Entry 7ZDF (electron microscopy, 2.94 A resolution); this record covers chains C and D.

Chain C:
Name: ATP-binding/permease protein CydC
Source organism: Escherichia coli K-12
UniProt: P23886 (CYDC_ECOLI); residue numbers follow UniProt; this construct covers 1-573
Sequence (573 residues; each row starts with the number of its first residue):
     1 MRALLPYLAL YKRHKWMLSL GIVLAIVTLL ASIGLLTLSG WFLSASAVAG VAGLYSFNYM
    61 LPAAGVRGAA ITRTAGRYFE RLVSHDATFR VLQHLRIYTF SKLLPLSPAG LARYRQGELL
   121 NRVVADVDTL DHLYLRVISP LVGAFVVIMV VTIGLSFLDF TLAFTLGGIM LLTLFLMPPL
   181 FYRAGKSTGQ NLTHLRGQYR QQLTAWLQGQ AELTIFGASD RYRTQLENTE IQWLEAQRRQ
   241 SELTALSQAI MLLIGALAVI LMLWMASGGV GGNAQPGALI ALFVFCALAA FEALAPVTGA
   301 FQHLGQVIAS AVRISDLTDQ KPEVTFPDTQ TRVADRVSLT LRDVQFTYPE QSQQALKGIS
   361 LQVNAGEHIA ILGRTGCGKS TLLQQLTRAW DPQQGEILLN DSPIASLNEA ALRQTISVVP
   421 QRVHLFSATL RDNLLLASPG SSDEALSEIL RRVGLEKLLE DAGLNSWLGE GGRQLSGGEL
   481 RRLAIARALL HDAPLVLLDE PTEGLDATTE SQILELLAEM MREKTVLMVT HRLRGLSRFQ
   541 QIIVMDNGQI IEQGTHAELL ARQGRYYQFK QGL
UniProt features mapped onto this chain:
  - binding site (ATP): Gly-373 to Ser-380
Ion coordination: Isoporphyrin containing Fe Fe: His-85 (shared with His-312(D) of chain D)
Ligand contacts: Isoporphyrin containing Fe (ISW; {3,3'-[(9S)-8,13-diethenyl-3,7,12,17-tetramethyl-9,10-dihydroporphyrin-2,18-diyl-kappa~4~N~21~,N~22~,N~23~,N~24~]dipropanoato(2-)}iron): Arg-81, His-85, Thr-88, Phe-89, Asp-131, His-132, Leu-135, Arg-136

Chain D:
Name: ATP-binding/permease protein CydD
Source organism: Escherichia coli K-12
UniProt: P29018 (CYDD_ECOLI); numbering as in UniProt (aligned over 1-588)
Sequence (588 residues; each row starts with the number of its first residue):
     1 MNKSRQKELT RWLKQQSVIS QRWLNISRLL GFVSGILIIA QAWFMARILQ HMIMENIPRE
    61 ALLLPFTLLV LTFVLRAWVV WLRERVGYHA GQHIRFAIRR QVLDRLQQAG PAWIQGKPAG
   121 SWATLVLEQI DDMHDYYARY LPQMALAVSV PLLIVVAIFP SNWAAALILL GTAPLIPLFM
   181 ALVGMGAADA NRRNFLALAR LSGHFLDRLR GMETLRIFGR GEAEIESIRS ASEDFRQRTM
   241 EVLRLAFLSS GILEFFTSLS IALVAVYFGF SYLGELDFGH YDTGVTLAAG FLALILAPEF
   301 FQPLRDLGTF YHAKAQAVGA ADSLKTFMET PLAHPQRGEA ELASTDPVTI EAEELFITSP
   361 EGKTLAGPLN FTLPAGQRAV LVGRSGSGKS SLLNALSGFL SYQGSLRING IELRDLSPES
   421 WRKHLSWVGQ NPQLPAATLR DNVLLARPDA SEQELQAALD NAWVSEFLPL LPQGVDTPVG
   481 DQAARLSVGQ AQRVAVARAL LNPCSLLLLD EPAASLDAHS EQRVMEALNA ASLRQTTLMV
   541 THQLEDLADW DVIWVMQDGR IIEQGRYAEL SVAGGPFATL LAHRQEEI
Disordered / not traced: 1-2
UniProt features mapped onto this chain:
  - binding site (ATP): Leu-373 to Val-380
  - mutagenesis: Arg-210 (R210G: Exhibits significantly lower levels of cytochrome d than the wild-type; when associated with G-216; R210K: Does not affect cytochrome d levels; when associated with K-216), Arg-216 (R216G: Exhibits significantly lower levels of cytochrome d than the wild-type; when associated with G-210; R216K: Does not affect cytochrome d levels; when associated with K-210), Arg-238 (R238G: Exhibits significantly lower levels of cytochrome d than the wild-type; when associated with G-244; R238H: Does not affect cytochrome d levels; when associated with H-244), Arg-244 (R244G: Exhibits significantly lower levels of cytochrome d than the wild-type; when associated with G-238; R244H: Does not affect cytochrome d levels; when associated with H-238)
Ion coordination: Isoporphyrin containing Fe Fe: His-312 (shared with His-85(C) of chain C); Mg2+: Ser-390, Gln-430 (together with AMP-PNP)
Ligand contacts:
  - AMP-PNP (ANP; phosphoaminophosphonic acid-adenylate ester): Ala-112, Ser-359, Pro-360, Lys-363, Leu-365, Arg-384, Ser-385, Gly-386, Ser-387, Gly-388, Lys-389, Ser-390, Ser-391, Gln-430, Glu-511
  - Isoporphyrin containing Fe (ISW; {3,3'-[(9S)-8,13-diethenyl-3,7,12,17-tetramethyl-9,10-dihydroporphyrin-2,18-diyl-kappa~4~N~21~,N~22~,N~23~,N~24~]dipropanoato(2-)}iron): Asn-191, Asn-194, Phe-195, Leu-198, Phe-235, Thr-239, Leu-243, Ala-246, Phe-247, Ser-250, Gly-308, Thr-309, Tyr-311, His-312

Interface between chain C and chain D:
Pairs across the interface (249):
  Leu-35(C) / Ser-258(D)
  Leu-35(C) / Ile-261(D)  hydrophobic
  Ser-39(C) / Ile-261(D)
  Ser-39(C) / Ala-265(D)
  Ser-39(C) / Leu-294(D)
  Gly-40(C) / Phe-291(D)
  Gly-40(C) / Leu-294(D)
  Phe-42(C) / Ala-265(D)
  Phe-42(C) / Gly-269(D)
  Leu-43(C) / Ala-265(D)  hydrophobic
  Leu-43(C) / Tyr-272(D)
  Leu-43(C) / Leu-287(D)
  Leu-43(C) / Gly-290(D)
  Leu-43(C) / Phe-291(D)  hydrophobic
  Ser-44(C) / Ile-53(D)
  Ser-44(C) / Phe-291(D)
  Ser-46(C) / Gly-269(D)  hydrogen bond (side chain-backbone)
  Ser-46(C) / Tyr-272(D)
  Ser-46(C) / Leu-273(D)
  Ala-47(C) / Met-54(D)
  Ala-47(C) / Tyr-272(D)  hydrophobic
  Ala-47(C) / Leu-287(D)  hydrophobic
  Val-48(C) / Ile-53(D)  hydrophobic
  Val-48(C) / Met-54(D)  hydrophobic
  Gly-50(C) / Tyr-272(D)
  Gly-50(C) / Leu-273(D)
  Val-51(C) / Tyr-272(D)
  Val-51(C) / Leu-273(D)
  Leu-54(C) / Leu-273(D)
  Leu-54(C) / Glu-275(D)
  Tyr-59(C) / Phe-270(D)  hydrophobic
  Tyr-59(C) / Glu-275(D)
  Val-66(C) / Ala-262(D)  hydrophobic
  Ala-70(C) / Ser-258(D)
  Arg-73(C) / Glu-254(D)  salt bridge
  Arg-73(C) / Thr-257(D)
  Arg-73(C) / Ser-258(D)
  Arg-73(C) / Ile-261(D)
  Arg-73(C) / Arg-305(D)
  Thr-74(C) / Gly-251(D)  hydrogen bond (side chain-backbone)
  Thr-74(C) / Phe-255(D)
  Arg-77(C) / Ser-250(D)
  Arg-77(C) / Glu-254(D)  salt bridge
  Tyr-78(C) / Arg-244(D)  hydrogen bond (side chain-backbone)
  Tyr-78(C) / Phe-247(D)
  Tyr-78(C) / Leu-248(D)  hydrophobic
  Arg-81(C) / Phe-247(D)
  Leu-82(C) / Met-240(D)
  Leu-82(C) / Phe-247(D)  hydrophobic
  His-85(C) / Phe-247(D)
  Asp-86(C) / Arg-236(D)  salt bridge
  Asp-86(C) / Met-240(D)
  Phe-89(C) / Phe-235(D)  hydrophobic
  Phe-89(C) / Arg-236(D)
  Phe-89(C) / Thr-239(D)
  Phe-89(C) / Met-240(D)  hydrophobic
  Arg-90(C) / Arg-236(D)
  Gln-93(C) / Arg-229(D)
  Gln-93(C) / Ser-232(D)
  Gln-93(C) / Glu-233(D)  hydrogen bond
  Arg-96(C) / Ser-202(D)
  Arg-96(C) / Phe-205(D)
  Arg-96(C) / Ile-228(D)
  Ile-97(C) / Ile-225(D)  hydrophobic
  Ile-97(C) / Ile-228(D)  hydrophobic
  Ile-97(C) / Arg-229(D)
  Phe-100(C) / Arg-208(D)
  Phe-100(C) / Leu-209(D)  hydrophobic
  Phe-100(C) / Met-212(D)  hydrophobic
  Phe-100(C) / Leu-215(D)  hydrophobic
  Phe-100(C) / Gly-221(D)
  Phe-100(C) / Ile-225(D)  hydrophobic
  Phe-100(C) / Ile-228(D)  hydrophobic
  Ser-101(C) / Ile-225(D)
  Leu-103(C) / Leu-209(D)  hydrophobic
  Leu-103(C) / Met-212(D)  hydrophobic
  Leu-104(C) / Met-212(D)  hydrophobic
  Leu-104(C) / Gly-221(D)
  Ser-107(C) / Met-212(D)  hydrogen bond (side chain-backbone)
  Ser-107(C) / Glu-213(D)
  Pro-108(C) / Glu-213(D)
  Pro-108(C) / Arg-216(D)
  Leu-111(C) / Met-212(D)  hydrophobic
  Leu-120(C) / Leu-206(D)
  Leu-120(C) / Leu-209(D)
  Leu-120(C) / Arg-210(D)
  Asn-121(C) / Leu-206(D)
  Val-123(C) / Leu-209(D)  hydrophobic
  Val-124(C) / Ser-202(D)
  Val-124(C) / Phe-205(D)  hydrophobic
  Val-124(C) / Leu-206(D)  hydrophobic
  Val-124(C) / Leu-209(D)  hydrophobic
  Asp-128(C) / Ser-202(D)
  Arg-136(C) / His-312(D)
  Arg-196(C) / Leu-127(D)
  Arg-196(C) / Glu-128(D)  salt bridge
  Tyr-199(C) / Arg-99(D)
  Tyr-199(C) / Leu-103(D)
  Tyr-199(C) / Leu-127(D)  hydrophobic
  Arg-200(C) / Ala-123(D)
  Arg-200(C) / Leu-127(D)
  Leu-203(C) / Leu-103(D)  hydrophobic
  Leu-203(C) / Val-126(D)  hydrophobic
  Leu-203(C) / Leu-127(D)  hydrophobic
  Thr-204(C) / Ala-119(D)
  Ala-205(C) / Pro-435(D)
  Trp-206(C) / Leu-103(D)  hydrophobic
  Trp-206(C) / Gln-107(D)
  Leu-207(C) / Leu-106(D)  hydrophobic
  Leu-207(C) / Ile-114(D)
  Leu-207(C) / Gln-115(D)
  Leu-207(C) / Trp-122(D)  hydrophobic
  Gln-208(C) / Gln-115(D)  hydrogen bond (backbone-side chain)
  Gln-208(C) / Ala-119(D)
  Gln-208(C) / Gln-433(D)
  Gln-208(C) / Gln-482(D)
  Gln-210(C) / Gln-107(D)
  Gln-210(C) / Ile-114(D)
  Ala-211(C) / Pro-111(D)  hydrophobic
  Ala-211(C) / Phe-399(D)
  Ala-211(C) / Trp-427(D)  hydrophobic
  Glu-212(C) / Trp-427(D)
  Glu-212(C) / Asn-431(D)
  Glu-212(C) / Pro-432(D)
  Glu-212(C) / Gln-433(D)
  Glu-212(C) / Arg-498(D)
  Leu-213(C) / Pro-435(D)  hydrophobic
  Leu-213(C) / Leu-445(D)  hydrophobic
  Thr-214(C) / Phe-399(D)
  Thr-214(C) / Arg-422(D)
  Ile-215(C) / Ser-397(D)
  Ile-215(C) / Phe-399(D)  hydrophobic
  Ile-215(C) / Arg-422(D)
  Ile-215(C) / Leu-425(D)
  Ile-215(C) / Trp-427(D)  hydrophobic
  Phe-216(C) / Trp-427(D)
  Phe-216(C) / Leu-445(D)
  Phe-216(C) / Ala-446(D)
  Phe-216(C) / Arg-498(D)
  Ala-218(C) / Leu-445(D)  hydrophobic
  Ser-219(C) / Gln-107(D)  hydrogen bond
  Arg-221(C) / Leu-445(D)
  Arg-221(C) / Pro-448(D)
  Tyr-222(C) / Ala-436(D)
  Tyr-222(C) / Leu-445(D)  hydrophobic
  Arg-223(C) / Arg-100(D)  hydrogen bond (side chain-backbone)
  Arg-223(C) / Leu-103(D)
  Arg-223(C) / Asp-104(D)  salt bridge
  Arg-223(C) / Gln-107(D)  hydrogen bond
  Glu-230(C) / Phe-96(D)
  Glu-230(C) / Arg-99(D)  salt bridge
  Trp-233(C) / Asp-131(D)
  Leu-234(C) / Tyr-88(D)  hydrogen bond (backbone-side chain)
  Leu-234(C) / Gln-92(D)
  Leu-234(C) / Arg-95(D)
  Leu-234(C) / Phe-96(D)  hydrophobic
  Gln-237(C) / Tyr-88(D)
  Gln-237(C) / Arg-95(D)
  Arg-238(C) / Tyr-88(D)  hydrogen bond (backbone-side chain)
  Ser-241(C) / Tyr-88(D)
  Glu-242(C) / Trp-81(D)
  Glu-242(C) / Arg-85(D)  salt bridge
  Thr-244(C) / Arg-139(D)
  Ala-245(C) / Trp-81(D)
  Ala-245(C) / Glu-84(D)
  Ala-245(C) / Arg-85(D)
  Leu-246(C) / Trp-81(D)
  Gln-248(C) / Glu-84(D)
  Gln-248(C) / Arg-139(D)
  Ala-249(C) / Ala-77(D)
  Ala-249(C) / Trp-81(D)  hydrophobic
  Leu-252(C) / Phe-73(D)
  Leu-252(C) / Arg-76(D)
  Leu-252(C) / Ala-77(D)
  Leu-252(C) / Val-80(D)  hydrophobic
  Leu-253(C) / Ala-77(D)  hydrophobic
  Ala-256(C) / Phe-73(D)  hydrophobic
  Val-259(C) / Met-45(D)  hydrophobic
  Ile-260(C) / Leu-69(D)  hydrophobic
  Ile-260(C) / Val-70(D)  hydrophobic
  Leu-263(C) / Ile-48(D)  hydrophobic
  Leu-263(C) / Leu-49(D)  hydrophobic
  Leu-263(C) / Met-52(D)
  Leu-263(C) / Phe-66(D)  hydrophobic
  Leu-263(C) / Leu-69(D)  hydrophobic
  Trp-264(C) / Arg-59(D)  hydrogen bond (backbone-side chain)
  Trp-264(C) / Leu-63(D)  hydrophobic
  Trp-264(C) / Phe-66(D)  hydrophobic
  Ser-267(C) / Met-52(D)
  Ser-267(C) / Arg-59(D)
  Gly-268(C) / Arg-59(D)
  Gln-275(C) / Asn-56(D)
  Gly-277(C) / Ile-53(D)
  Ile-280(C) / Leu-49(D)  hydrophobic
  Ile-280(C) / Met-52(D)  hydrophobic
  Ala-281(C) / Phe-291(D)  hydrophobic
  Val-284(C) / Met-45(D)  hydrophobic
  Phe-285(C) / Phe-291(D)  hydrophobic
  Phe-285(C) / Leu-294(D)  hydrophobic
  Phe-285(C) / Ile-295(D)  hydrophobic
  Leu-288(C) / Met-45(D)  hydrophobic
  Leu-288(C) / Ile-295(D)  hydrophobic
  Glu-292(C) / Arg-305(D)  salt bridge
  Leu-372(C) / Ile-588(D)  hydrophobic
  Gly-373(C) / Ile-588(D)
  Arg-374(C) / Ile-588(D)
  Thr-375(C) / Glu-587(D)
  Thr-375(C) / Ile-588(D)  hydrogen bond (backbone-backbone)
  Gln-384(C) / Glu-213(D)
  Gln-384(C) / Arg-216(D)
  Thr-387(C) / Arg-216(D)  hydrogen bond (backbone-side chain)
  Arg-388(C) / Arg-216(D)
  Ala-389(C) / Arg-216(D)
  Arg-413(C) / Arg-216(D)  hydrogen bond (side chain-backbone)
  Arg-413(C) / Ile-217(D)
  Arg-413(C) / Gly-219(D)
  Val-418(C) / Ile-217(D)  hydrophobic
  His-424(C) / Asp-207(D)  salt bridge
  His-424(C) / Arg-210(D)
  His-424(C) / Gly-211(D)
  His-424(C) / Thr-214(D)
  Phe-426(C) / Asp-207(D)
  Phe-426(C) / Gly-211(D)
  Phe-426(C) / Leu-215(D)  hydrophobic
  Ser-427(C) / Asp-207(D)  hydrogen bond (backbone-side chain)
  Ser-427(C) / Arg-208(D)
  Leu-436(C) / Thr-214(D)
  Leu-436(C) / Leu-215(D)  hydrophobic
  Leu-436(C) / Phe-218(D)  hydrophobic
  Leu-436(C) / Arg-220(D)
  Pro-439(C) / Arg-220(D)
  Glu-470(C) / Arg-210(D)  salt bridge
  Arg-487(C) / Thr-214(D)
  Arg-487(C) / Phe-218(D)
  Leu-505(C) / His-583(D)  hydrogen bond (backbone-side chain)
  Asp-506(C) / Arg-384(D)  salt bridge
  Ala-507(C) / His-583(D)
  Glu-510(C) / His-583(D)
  Glu-510(C) / Glu-586(D)
  His-531(C) / Glu-586(D)
  His-531(C) / Glu-587(D)
  His-531(C) / Ile-588(D)  hydrogen bond (backbone-backbone)
  Arg-532(C) / His-583(D)  hydrogen bond (side chain-backbone)
  Arg-532(C) / Glu-586(D)  salt bridge
  Leu-533(C) / Glu-586(D)  hydrogen bond (backbone-backbone)
  Leu-533(C) / Ile-588(D)  hydrophobic
  Arg-534(C) / Glu-586(D)
  Phe-569(C) / Ile-588(D)  hydrophobic
  Leu-573(C) / Gln-585(D)
Interface residues without a listed pair, chain C (139 interface residues in all): Ser-32, Leu-36, Ala-49, Gly-53, Phe-57, Leu-92, Thr-99, Val-127, Gly-209, Asp-220, Leu-226, Glu-227, Ile-231, Met-265, Ile-416, Pro-420, Leu-425, Ala-428, Leu-435, Ala-437, His-491
Interface residues without a listed pair, chain D (128 interface residues in all): Gln-41, Glu-60, Val-74, His-89, Gly-120, Leu-198, Glu-224, Leu-243, Val-266, Phe-268, Pro-298, Gln-302, Ser-426, Val-428, Leu-444, Ala-499

Overview:
The interface between chain C and chain D involves 139 residues on one side and 128 on the other; the contacts
include 20 hydrogen bonds and 12 salt bridges. Polar pairs include Arg-73(C)/Glu-254(D), Arg-77(C)/Glu-254(D)
and Asp-86(C)/Arg-236(D).
Chain C is ATP-binding/permease protein CydC and chain D is ATP-binding/permease protein CydD, both from
Escherichia coli K-12; the structure, IF(heme/confined) conformation of CydDC in AMP-PNP(CydD) bound state
(Dataset-4), was determined by electron microscopy, deposited together with 7ZD5, 7ZDA, 7ZDB, 7ZDC, 7ZDE, 7ZDG
and 10 further entries.
